2DE7 - chains A and D of the 6 polymer chains in the assembly; structure by X-ray diffraction, 2.00 A resolution.

Chain A:
Protein: terminal oxygenase component of carbazole
Notes: EC 1.14.12.-
Chain sequence (392 residues; row label = number of the first residue in the row):
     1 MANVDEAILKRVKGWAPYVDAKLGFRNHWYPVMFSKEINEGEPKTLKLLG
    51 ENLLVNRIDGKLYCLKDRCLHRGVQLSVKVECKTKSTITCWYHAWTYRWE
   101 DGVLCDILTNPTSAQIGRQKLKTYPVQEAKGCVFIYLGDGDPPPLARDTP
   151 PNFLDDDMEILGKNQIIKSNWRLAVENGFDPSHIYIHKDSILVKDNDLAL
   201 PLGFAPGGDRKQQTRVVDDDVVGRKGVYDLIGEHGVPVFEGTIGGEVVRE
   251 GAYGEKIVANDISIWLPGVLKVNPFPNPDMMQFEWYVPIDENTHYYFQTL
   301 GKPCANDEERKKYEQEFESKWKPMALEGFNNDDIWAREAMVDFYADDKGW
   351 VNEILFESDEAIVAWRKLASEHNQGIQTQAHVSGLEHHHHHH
Disordered / not traced: 390-392
Construct notes: expression tag (385-392)
Metal / ion sites: 2Fe-2S cluster Fe: C69, H71, C90, H93; Fe2+: H183, H187, D333
Ligand contacts: 2Fe-2S cluster (FES): C69, H71, R72, V74, C90, Y92, H93, A94, W95

Chain D:
Protein: ferredoxin component of carbazole
Organism: Pseudomonas resinovorans
Notes: EC 1.14.12.-
Chain sequence (115 residues; each row starts with the number of its first residue):
     1 MNQIWLKVCAASDMQPGTIRRVNRVGAAPLAVYRVGDQFYATEDTCTHGI
    51 ASLSEGTLDGDVIECPFHGGAFNVCTGMPASSPCTVPLGVFEVEVKEGEV
   101 YVAGEKKLEHHHHHH
Disordered / not traced: 1-3, 109-115
Construct notes: expression tag (108-115)
Metal / ion sites: 2Fe-2S cluster Fe: C46, H48, C65, H68
Ligand contacts: 2Fe-2S cluster (FES): C46, H48, G49, I50, A51, C65, F67, H68, G69, G70, P83, C84

Interface between chain A and chain D:
Pairs across the interface - 30 pairs, chain A then chain D:
  R11(A) - P66(D)
  R11(A) - F67(D)
  R11(A) - H68(D)  hydrogen bond (side chain-backbone)
  R11(A) - G69(D)  hydrogen bond (backbone-backbone)
  R11(A) - G70(D)
  R11(A) - S82(D)  hydrogen bond (side chain-backbone)
  R11(A) - P83(D)
  V12(A) - F67(D)
  K13(A) - E64(D)  salt bridge
  K13(A) - P66(D)
  G14(A) - P66(D)  hydrogen bond (backbone-backbone)
  W15(A) - F67(D)  hydrophobic
  R210(A) - R21(D)
  R210(A) - E55(D)  salt bridge
  W350(A) - H68(D)
  V351(A) - H48(D)
  V351(A) - H68(D)
  V351(A) - P83(D)
  N352(A) - H48(D)  hydrogen bond (backbone-side chain)
  N352(A) - P83(D)
  E353(A) - H48(D)  hydrogen bond (backbone-side chain)
  E353(A) - H68(D)  salt bridge
  I354(A) - H48(D)
  L355(A) - G49(D)
  L355(A) - I50(D)
  F356(A) - I50(D)
  E357(A) - I50(D)
  D359(A) - I50(D)
  E360(A) - I50(D)
  V363(A) - F67(D)  hydrophobic
Interface residues without a listed pair, chain A (18 interface residues in all): K367
Interface residues without a listed pair, chain D (14 interface residues in all): S52

In short:
18 residues of chain A face 14 of chain D across their interface, with 6 hydrogen bonds and 3 salt bridges.
Polar pairs include K13(A)-E64(D), R210(A)-E55(D) and E353(A)-H68(D). Chain A binds 2Fe-2S cluster. Ligands of
chain D: 2Fe-2S cluster.
Chain A is terminal oxygenase component of carbazole and chain D is ferredoxin component of carbazole
(Pseudomonas resinovorans); the structure, The substrate-bound complex between oxygenase and ferredoxin in
carbazole 1,9a-dioxygenase, was determined by X-ray diffraction (same publication as 2DE5 and 2DE6).
